PDB entry 7KAM | electron microscopy, 3.80 A resolution | chains A and B of the 7 polymer chains in the assembly

== Chain A ==
Protein: Protein transport channel Sec61 complex, alpha subunit (Sec61)
From: Thermomyces lanuginosus
Amino-acid sequence (480 residues; each row starts with the number of its first residue):
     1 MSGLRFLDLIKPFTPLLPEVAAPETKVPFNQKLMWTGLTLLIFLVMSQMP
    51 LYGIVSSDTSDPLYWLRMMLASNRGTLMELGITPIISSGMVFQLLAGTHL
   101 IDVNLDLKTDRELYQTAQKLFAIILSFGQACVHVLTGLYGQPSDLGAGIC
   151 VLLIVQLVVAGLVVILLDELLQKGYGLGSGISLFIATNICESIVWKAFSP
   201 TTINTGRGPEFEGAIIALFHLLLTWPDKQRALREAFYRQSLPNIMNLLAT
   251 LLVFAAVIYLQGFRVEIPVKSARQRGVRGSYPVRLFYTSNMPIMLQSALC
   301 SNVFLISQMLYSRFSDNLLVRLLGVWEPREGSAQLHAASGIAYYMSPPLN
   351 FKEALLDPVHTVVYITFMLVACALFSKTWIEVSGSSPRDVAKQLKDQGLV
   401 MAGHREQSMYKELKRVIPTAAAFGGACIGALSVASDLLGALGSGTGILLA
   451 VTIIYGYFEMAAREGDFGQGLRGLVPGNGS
Not modelled in the structure: 1-8, 329-334, 467-480

== Chain B ==
Protein: Protein transport channel Sec61 complex, beta subunit (Sbh1)
From: Thermomyces lanuginosus
Amino-acid sequence (125 residues; row label = number of the first residue in the row):
     1 MASSGAESGSESKSPNPGAGSGPGSASGSSAGVIRPSSPTPPGGPRAAIR
    51 RRAAADHKESLRNARPSSTRAAGAGGSSGTMLKLYTDESPGLRVDPVVVL
   101 VLSLCFIFSVVGLHVIAKITRKFSS
Not modelled in the structure: 1-91, 124-125

== Interface between chain A and chain B ==
Contacting residue pairs (29; chain A residue first):
  Pro15(A) - Leu92(B)
  Pro18(A) - Leu92(B)
  Glu19(A) - Leu92(B)  hydrogen bond (backbone-backbone)
  Glu19(A) - Arg93(B)
  Glu19(A) - Val94(B)
  Ala21(A) - Val94(B)  hydrogen bond (backbone-backbone)
  Trp35(A) - Pro96(B)  hydrophobic
  Trp35(A) - Leu100(B)  hydrophobic
  Leu38(A) - Leu100(B)  hydrophobic
  Ile42(A) - Ser103(B)
  Met46(A) - Ile107(B)  hydrophobic
  Met49(A) - Ile107(B)  hydrophobic
  Met49(A) - Val111(B)  hydrophobic
  Pro50(A) - His114(B)
  Leu51(A) - His114(B)  hydrogen bond (backbone-side chain)
  Tyr52(A) - Leu113(B)  hydrophobic
  Tyr52(A) - His114(B)
  Tyr52(A) - Ala117(B)  hydrophobic
  Leu77(A) - Phe106(B)  hydrophobic
  Leu77(A) - Val110(B)  hydrophobic
  Gln156(A) - Phe106(B)
  Gln156(A) - Val110(B)
  Val159(A) - Phe106(B)  hydrophobic
  Ala160(A) - Phe106(B)  hydrophobic
  Val163(A) - Ser103(B)
  Leu166(A) - Val99(B)  hydrophobic
  Leu167(A) - Val99(B)  hydrophobic
  Leu170(A) - Pro96(B)  hydrophobic
  Leu170(A) - Leu100(B)  hydrophobic
Also at the interface, not in a pair above, chain A (24 interface residues in all): Leu17, Val20, Leu152, Tyr175
Also at the interface, not in a pair above, chain B (15 interface residues in all): Leu104

== Overview ==
Chain A and chain B form an interface of 24 and 15 residues respectively, with 3 hydrogen bonds. Polar pairs
include Leu51(A)-His114(B), Glu19(A)-Leu92(B) and Ala21(A)-Val94(B).
Here chain A is Protein transport channel Sec61 complex, alpha subunit (Sec61) and chain B is Protein
transport channel Sec61 complex, beta subunit (Sbh1), both from Thermomyces lanuginosus. Entry 7KAM (Cryo-EM
structure of the Sec complex from T. lanuginosus, wild-type, class with Sec62, plug-closed conformation) was
determined by electron microscopy (same publication as 7KAH, 7KAI, 7KAJ, 7KAK, 7KAL, 7KAN and 8 further
entries).
